1DZV - chain P; structure by X-ray diffraction, 1.86 A resolution.

== Chain P ==
Molecule: L-fuculose phosphate aldolase
From: Escherichia coli
Notes: EC 4.1.2.17
UniProt: A0A037YR34 (A0A037YR34_ECOLX); residue numbers follow UniProt; this construct covers 1-215
Amino-acid sequence (215 residues; row label = number of the first residue in the row):
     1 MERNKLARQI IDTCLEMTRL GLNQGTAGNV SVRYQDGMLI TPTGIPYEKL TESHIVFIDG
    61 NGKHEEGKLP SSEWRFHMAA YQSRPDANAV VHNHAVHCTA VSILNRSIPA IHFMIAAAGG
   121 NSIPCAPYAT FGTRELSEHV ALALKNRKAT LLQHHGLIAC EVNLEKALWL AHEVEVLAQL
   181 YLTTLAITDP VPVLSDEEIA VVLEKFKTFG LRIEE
Not modelled in the structure: 207-215
Glycans and other covalent adducts: beta-mercaptoethanol (BME) linked to C14
Sequence notes: engineered mutation F113 (Tyr in A0A037YR34), F209 (Tyr in A0A037YR34)
Bound ions: Zn2+: E73, H92, H94, H155

== In short ==
E73, H92, H94 and H155 form the Zn2+ site.
Chain P is L-fuculose phosphate aldolase (Escherichia coli); the structure, L-Fuculose-1-Phosphate Aldolase
from Escherichia coli Mutant Y113F/Y209F, was determined by X-ray diffraction (same publication as 1DZU, 1DZW,
1DZX, 1DZY and 1DZZ).
